4KW7 - chain A; structure by X-ray diffraction, 1.80 A resolution.

[Chain A]
Molecule: Arsenic methyltransferase
From: Cyanidioschyzon sp. 5508
Reference sequence: C0JV69 (C0JV69_9RHOD); numbering as in UniProt (aligned over 1-370)
Amino-acid sequence (377 residues; numbered 1 to 377; the number before each row is that of its first residue):
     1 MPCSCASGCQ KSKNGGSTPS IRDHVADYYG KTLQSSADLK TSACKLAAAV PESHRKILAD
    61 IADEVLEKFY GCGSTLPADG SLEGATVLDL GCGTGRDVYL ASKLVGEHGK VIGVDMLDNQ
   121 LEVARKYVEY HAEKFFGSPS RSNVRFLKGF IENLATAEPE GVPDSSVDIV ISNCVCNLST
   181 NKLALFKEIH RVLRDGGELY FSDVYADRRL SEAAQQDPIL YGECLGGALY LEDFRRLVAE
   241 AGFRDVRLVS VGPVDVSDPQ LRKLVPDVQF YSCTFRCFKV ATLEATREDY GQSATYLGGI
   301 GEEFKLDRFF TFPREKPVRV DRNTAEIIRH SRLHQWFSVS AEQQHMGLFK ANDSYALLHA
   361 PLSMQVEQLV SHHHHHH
Not modelled in the structure: 1-43, 372-377
Cystine bridges: C44-C72
Construct notes: expression tag (371-377)
Ion coordination: Ca2+ site 1 near G91 (its only coordinating residue here); Ca2+ site 2: D207, Q269
Ligand contacts: Phenylarsine oxide (PA0): C44, Y70, C174, G222, E223, C224
What the authors report for this chain:
  - binding site for Phenylarsine oxide: C44, C174, G222, E223, C224
  - conformationally variable residues (loop rearrangement, order/disorder transition, side-chain flip): C44 to A48, V50 to G80
  - mutagenesis - C44A: abolished catalytic activity on arsenic(III)
  - mutagenesis - C44A: unchanged catalytic activity on MAs(III)
  - mutagenesis - C44A/C72A: abolished catalytic activity
  - catalytic residues: C44, C72 (proposed by the authors, not directly observed)

[Summary]
Bound to chain A: Phenylarsine oxide. D207 and Q269 form the Ca2+ site 2. The paper reports catalytic residues
C44 and C72; C44A abolishes catalytic activity on arsenic(III).
Chain A is Arsenic methyltransferase (Cyanidioschyzon sp. 5508); the structure, The structure of an As(III)
S-adenosylmethionine methyltransferase with Phenylarsine oxide(PAO), was determined by X-ray diffraction (same
publication as 4RSR).
